Entry 9V5H (electron microscopy, 4.00 A resolution); this record covers chains H and J of the 12 polymer chains in the assembly.

# Chain H (and J)
Molecule: Bifunctional polymyxin resistance protein ArnA
Organism: Escherichia coli
Notes: EC 2.1.2.13, 1.1.1.305; chain J of this document is another copy of the same molecule, construct and numbering; everything in this record applies to it too
UniProtKB: P77398 (ARNA_ECOLI); residues 317-657 here = UniProt positions 317-657
Chain sequence (342 residues; row label = number of the first residue in the row):
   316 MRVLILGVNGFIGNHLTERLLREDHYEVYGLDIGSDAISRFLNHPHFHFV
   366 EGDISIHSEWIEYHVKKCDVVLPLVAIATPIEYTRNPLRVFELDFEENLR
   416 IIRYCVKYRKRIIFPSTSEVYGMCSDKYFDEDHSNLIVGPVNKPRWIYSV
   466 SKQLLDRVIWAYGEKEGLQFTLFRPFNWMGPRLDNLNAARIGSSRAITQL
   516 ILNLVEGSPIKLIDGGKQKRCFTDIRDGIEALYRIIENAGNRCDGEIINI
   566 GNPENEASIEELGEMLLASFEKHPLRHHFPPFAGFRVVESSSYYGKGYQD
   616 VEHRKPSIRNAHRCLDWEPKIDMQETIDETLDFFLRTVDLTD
Not modelled in the structure: 604-615
Sequence notes: initiating methionine (316)
UniProt features mapped onto this chain:
  - active site: E434 (Proton acceptor), R619 (Proton donor)
  - binding site (NAD(+)): D347, D368, I369
  - binding site (UDP-alpha-D-glucuronate): A393, Y398, T432, S433, R460, N492, K526 to R535, Y613

# Interface between chain H and chain J
Residue-residue contacts - 39 pairs, chain H then chain J:
  L403(H) with A476(J); Y477(J); K480(J)
  F406(H) with V473(J), hydrophobic
  F410(H) with F410(J), hydrophobic
  L414(H) with F406(J), hydrophobic
  D447(H) with P455(J); V456(J)
  H448(H) with P455(J); N457(J)
  N450(H) with I452(J); V453(J)
  L451(H) with L451(J); V453(J), hydrophobic
  I452(H) with N450(J)
  V453(H) with N450(J); L451(J), hydrophobic
  G454(H) with S449(J)
  P455(H) with D447(J)
  V456(H) with E446(J); D447(J), hydrogen bond (backbone-backbone); R472(J), hydrogen bond (backbone-side chain); W475(J)
  N457(H) with D447(J); W475(J)
  K458(H) with R472(J)
  I462(H) with R472(J)
  S466(H) with L469(J)
  L469(H) with V465(J), hydrophobic; S466(J)
  R472(H) with G454(J); P455(J), hydrogen bond (side chain-backbone); V456(J); W461(J); I462(J)
  W475(H) with V456(J), hydrophobic
  A476(H) with L403(J), hydrophobic
  K480(H) with P402(J); L403(J)
Also at the interface, not in a pair above, chain H (28 interface residues in all): R400, P402, E407, P459, V473, Y477
Also at the interface, not in a pair above, chain J (30 interface residues in all): R400, H448, K458, E479

# In short
28 residues of chain H face 30 of chain J across their interface; the contacts include 3 hydrogen bonds. Among
the polar pairs are V456(H)-R472(J), R472(H)-P455(J) and V456(H)-D447(J). From UniProt: active-site residues
E434(H) and R619(H), 3 NAD+-binding residues and 17 UDP-alpha-D-glucuronate-binding residues on chain H.
Both chains are Bifunctional polymyxin resistance protein ArnA (Escherichia coli). Entry 9V5H (cryo-EM
structure of hexameric ArnA) was determined by electron microscopy, deposited together with 9V5R.
